5GVW - chains C and D; structure by X-ray diffraction, 2.40 A resolution.

# Chain C (and D)
Name: Glycosyl transferase family 8
From: Streptococcus pneumoniae
Notes: chain D of this document is another copy of the same molecule, construct and numbering; everything in this record applies to it too
UniProt: A0A0Y1PI62 (A0A0Y1PI62_STREE); residues 1-406 here = UniProt positions 1-406
Amino-acid sequence (406 residues; each row starts with the number of its first residue):
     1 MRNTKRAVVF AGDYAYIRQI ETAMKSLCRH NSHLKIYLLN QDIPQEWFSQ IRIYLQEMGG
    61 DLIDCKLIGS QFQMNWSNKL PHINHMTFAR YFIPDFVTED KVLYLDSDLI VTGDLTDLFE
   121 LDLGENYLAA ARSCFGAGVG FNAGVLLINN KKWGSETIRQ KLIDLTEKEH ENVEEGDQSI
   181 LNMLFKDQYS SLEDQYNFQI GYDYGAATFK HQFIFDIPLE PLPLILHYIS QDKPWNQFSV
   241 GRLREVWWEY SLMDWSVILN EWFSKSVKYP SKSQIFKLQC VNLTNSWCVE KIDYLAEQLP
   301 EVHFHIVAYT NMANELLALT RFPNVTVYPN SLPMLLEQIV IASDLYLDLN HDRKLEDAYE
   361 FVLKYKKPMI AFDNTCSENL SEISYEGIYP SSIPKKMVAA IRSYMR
Unresolved in the structure: 1-2, 73-85 (chain D: 1-3, 73-86)
Ion coordination: Mn2+: D106, D108
What the authors report for this chain:
  - mutagenesis - N285A/W287A, N311A/A313R: decreased catalytic activity on SRR1-GlcNAc-Glc

# Chain C / chain D interface
Residue-residue contacts (80; chain C residue first):
  Y14(C) with R18(D), hydrogen bond; W235(D), hydrogen bond (side chain-backbone); W248(D)
  I17(C) with R18(D)
  R18(C) with Y14(D), hydrogen bond; I17(D)
  Q41(C) with Q237(D), hydrogen bond (backbone-side chain)
  D42(C) with Q237(D)
  P44(C) with W235(D); N236(D); R244(D); W248(D), hydrophobic
  E46(C) with R244(D), salt bridge; W248(D); L252(D)
  W47(C) with L252(D)
  Q50(C) with L252(D)
  K66(C) with Q237(D)
  D203(C) with L335(D)
  Y204(C) with N330(D); L332(D), hydrophobic
  A207(C) with L332(D), hydrophobic; L335(D), hydrophobic
  T208(C) with L332(D)
  K210(C) with M334(D)
  Q212(C) with M334(D)
  F215(C) with M334(D), hydrophobic; L335(D), hydrophobic; Q338(D)
  W235(C) with Y14(D), hydrogen bond (backbone-side chain); P44(D)
  Q237(C) with Q41(D), hydrogen bond (side chain-backbone); D42(D); K66(D)
  F238(C) with L317(D), hydrophobic; T320(D); V327(D), hydrophobic; P329(D), hydrophobic
  S239(C) with Y328(D)
  V240(C) with P329(D); N330(D); S331(D); L335(D), hydrophobic
  R244(C) with P44(D); E46(D), salt bridge
  W248(C) with Y14(D); P44(D), hydrophobic; E46(D)
  L252(C) with E46(D); W47(D); Q50(D)
  D254(C) with D254(D); W255(D), hydrogen bond (side chain-backbone); S256(D), hydrogen bond (side chain-backbone)
  W255(C) with D254(D), hydrogen bond (backbone-side chain)
  S256(C) with D254(D), hydrogen bond (backbone-side chain); S256(D), hydrogen bond
  L317(C) with F238(D), hydrophobic
  T320(C) with Q237(D); F238(D)
  V327(C) with F238(D)
  Y328(C) with S239(D)
  P329(C) with F238(D), hydrophobic; V240(D)
  N330(C) with Y204(D); V240(D)
  S331(C) with V240(D)
  L332(C) with Y204(D); A207(D); T208(D)
  P333(C) with K210(D)
  M334(C) with A207(D), hydrophobic; K210(D); Q212(D); F215(D), hydrophobic
  L335(C) with D203(D); A207(D), hydrophobic; F215(D), hydrophobic; V240(D), hydrophobic
  Q338(C) with F215(D)
Also at the interface, not in a pair above, chain C (46 interface residues in all): Y54, I68, A206, H211, N236, R242
Also at the interface, not in a pair above, chain D (44 interface residues in all): Y54, I68, H211, R242

# Overview
46 residues of chain C and 44 residues of chain D are in contact; the contacts include 11 hydrogen bonds and 2
salt bridges. Polar pairs include E46(C)-R244(D), Y14(C)-R18(D) and Y14(C)-W235(D). D106(C) and D108(C)
coordinate Mn2+. From the paper: N285A/W287A and N311A/A313R of chain C reduce catalytic activity on
SRR1-GlcNAc-Glc.
Both chains are Glycosyl transferase family 8 (Streptococcus pneumoniae). Entry 5GVW (Crystal structure of the
apo-form glycosyltransferase GlyE in Streptococcus pneumoniae TIGR4) was determined by X-ray diffraction (same
publication as 5GVV).
